1G9Z - chains C and B of the 6 polymer chains in the assembly; structure by X-ray diffraction, 1.80 A resolution.

== Chain C ==
Molecule: 14-nt DNA strand
Sequence (14 nucleotides; each row starts with the number of its first residue):
   501 GCAAAACGTCGTGA
Bound ions: Mg2+ site 1: DA514 (shared with 1 residue of chain A; Asp220(B) of chain B; 1 residue of chain D; 1 residue of chain E; 1 residue of chain F)

== Chain B ==
Molecule: DNA endonuclease I-crei
Organism: Chlamydomonas reinhardtii
Notes: EC 3.1.-.-
Reference sequence: P05725 (DNE1_CHLRE); residues 202-353 here correspond to UniProt positions 2-153 (UniProt number = residue number - 200)
Amino-acid sequence (152 residues; numbered 202 to 353; the number before each row is that of its first residue):
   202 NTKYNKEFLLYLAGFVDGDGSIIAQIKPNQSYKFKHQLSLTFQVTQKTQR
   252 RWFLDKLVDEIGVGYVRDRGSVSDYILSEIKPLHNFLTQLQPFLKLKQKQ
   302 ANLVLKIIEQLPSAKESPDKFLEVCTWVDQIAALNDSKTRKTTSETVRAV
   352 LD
Curated features (UniProtKB/Swiss-Prot):
  - region (Interaction with DNA): Gln226 to Gln238, Gln244 to Gln247, Arg268 to Arg270, Ser338 to Thr343
  - binding site (Mg(2+)): Gly219, Asp220
Bound ions: Mg2+ site 1: Gly219 (shared with 1 residue of chain A; DA514(C) of chain C; 1 residue of chain F); Mg2+ site 2: Asp220 (shared with 1 residue of chain A; DA514(C) of chain C; 1 residue of chain D; 1 residue of chain E; 1 residue of chain F)

== How chain C and chain B interact ==
Residue-residue contacts (28):
  DG501(C) - Ser232(B)  sugar contact
  DG501(C) - Tyr233(B)  sugar contact
  DG501(C) - Lys234(B)  sugar contact
  DC502(C) - Ser232(B)  hydrogen bond to the base
  DC502(C) - Tyr233(B)  stacking on the base
  DC502(C) - Lys234(B)  hydrogen bond to the phosphate
  DC502(C) - Lys316(B)  hydrogen bond to the phosphate
  DA503(C) - Tyr233(B)  hydrogen bond to the base
  DA503(C) - Gln238(B)  hydrogen bond to the base
  DA503(C) - Lys316(B)  salt bridge to the phosphate
  DA504(C) - Tyr233(B)  base contact
  DA504(C) - Gln238(B)  hydrogen bond to the base
  DA504(C) - Glu280(B)  phosphate contact
  DA504(C) - Ile281(B)  hydrogen bond to the phosphate
  DA505(C) - Lys228(B)  base contact
  DA505(C) - Tyr266(B)  phosphate contact
  DA505(C) - Ser279(B)  phosphate contact
  DA506(C) - Lys228(B)  base contact
  DC507(C) - Arg268(B)  base contact
  DG508(C) - Arg268(B)  hydrogen bond to the base
  DT509(C) - Arg268(B)  hydrogen bond to the base
  DT509(C) - Arg270(B)  hydrogen bond to the base
  DC510(C) - Thr340(B)  phosphate contact
  DG511(C) - Lys339(B)  phosphate contact
  DG511(C) - Thr340(B)  sugar contact
  DT512(C) - Lys339(B)  hydrogen bond to the phosphate
  DG513(C) - Asp337(B)  sugar contact
  DG513(C) - Lys339(B)  salt bridge to the phosphate
Also at the interface, not in a pair above, chain C (14 interface residues in all): DA514
Also at the interface, not in a pair above, chain B (17 interface residues in all): Gly219, Asp220

== Summary ==
The interface between chain C and chain B involves 14 residues on one side and 17 on the other, with 11
hydrogen bonds, 2 salt bridges and 1 aromatic stacking contact. Polar contacts include DC502(C)-Ser232(B),
DA503(C)-Tyr233(B) and DA503(C)-Gln238(B).
Here chain C is a 14-nt DNA strand and chain B is DNA endonuclease I-crei (Chlamydomonas reinhardtii). Entry
1G9Z (Laglidadg homing endonuclease I-crei / DNA product complex with magnesium) was determined by X-ray
diffraction (same publication as 1G9Y).
